PDB entry 1EP9 | X-ray diffraction, 2.40 A resolution | chain A

[Chain A]
Protein: Ornithine transcarbamylase
From: Homo sapiens
Notes: EC 2.1.3.3
UniProtKB: P00480 (OTC_HUMAN); residue numbers follow UniProt; this construct covers 34-354
Amino-acid sequence (321 residues; row label = number of the first residue in the row):
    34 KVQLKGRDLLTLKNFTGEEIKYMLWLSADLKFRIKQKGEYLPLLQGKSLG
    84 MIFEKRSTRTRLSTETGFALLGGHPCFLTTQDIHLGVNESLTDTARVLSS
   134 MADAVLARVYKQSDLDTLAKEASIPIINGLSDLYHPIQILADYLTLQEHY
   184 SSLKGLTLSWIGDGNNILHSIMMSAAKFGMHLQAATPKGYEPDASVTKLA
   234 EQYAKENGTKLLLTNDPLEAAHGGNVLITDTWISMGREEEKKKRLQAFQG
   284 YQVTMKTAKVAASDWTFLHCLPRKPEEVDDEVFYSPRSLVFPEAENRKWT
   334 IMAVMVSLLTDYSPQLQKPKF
Not modelled in the structure: 34
Sequence notes: variant Phe-101 (Leu in P00480), Arg-270 (Gln in P00480)
Small-molecule neighbours: phosphoric acid mono(formamide)ester (CP): Arg-89, Ser-90, Thr-91, Arg-92, Thr-93, His-117, Arg-141, His-168, Gln-171, Cys-303, Leu-304, Pro-305, Arg-330
UniProt features mapped onto this chain:
  - active site: Cys-303 (Proton acceptor)
  - binding site (carbamoyl phosphate): Ser-90 to Thr-93, Arg-141, His-168, Gln-171, Cys-303, Leu-304, Arg-330
  - binding site (L-ornithine): Asn-199, Asp-263, Ser-267, Met-268
  - modified residue: Lys-70 (N6-acetyllysine), Lys-80 (N6-succinyllysine), Lys-88 (N6-acetyllysine), Ser-133 (Phosphoserine), Lys-144 (N6-acetyllysine), Lys-221 (N6-acetyllysine), Lys-231 (N6-acetyllysine), Lys-238 (N6-acetyllysine), Lys-243 (N6-acetyllysine), Lys-274 (N6-succinyllysine), Lys-289 (N6-succinyllysine), Lys-292 (N6-acetyllysine), Lys-307 (N6-acetyllysine)
  - natural variant: Gly-39 (G39C: In OTCD), Arg-40 (R40C: In OTCD; R40H: In OTCD), Thr-44 (T44I: In OTCD), Leu-45 (L45P: In OTCD; L45V: In OTCD), Asn-47 (N47I: In OTCD), Gly-50 (G50R: In OTCD), Tyr-55 (Y55D: In OTCD), Met-56 (M56T: In OTCD), Ser-60 (S60L: In OTCD), Leu-63 (L63P: In OTCD), Gly-79 (G79E: In OTCD), Leu-82 (deletion: In OTCD), 82 further natural variant entries in UniProt

[In short]
Chain A binds phosphoric acid mono(formamide)ester. From UniProt: active-site residue Cys-303, 10 carbamoyl
phosphate-binding residues and 4 L-ornithine-binding residues.
Chain A is Ornithine transcarbamylase (Homo sapiens); the structure, Human ornithine transcarbamylase:
crystallographic insights into substrate recognition and conformational change, was determined by X-ray
diffraction together with 1FVO from the same study.
